Entry 7UZY (electron microscopy, 4.05 A resolution (low resolution: residue-level contacts below are approximate; hydrogen-bond / salt-bridge calls are withheld)); this record covers chains D and G of the 11 polymer chains in the assembly.

== Chain D ==
Protein: CRISPR system Cms endoribonuclease Csm3
From: Staphylococcus epidermidis RP62A
Reference sequence: Q5HK91 (Q5HK91_STAEQ); numbering as in UniProt (aligned over 1-214)
Chain sequence (214 residues; row label = number of the first residue in the row):
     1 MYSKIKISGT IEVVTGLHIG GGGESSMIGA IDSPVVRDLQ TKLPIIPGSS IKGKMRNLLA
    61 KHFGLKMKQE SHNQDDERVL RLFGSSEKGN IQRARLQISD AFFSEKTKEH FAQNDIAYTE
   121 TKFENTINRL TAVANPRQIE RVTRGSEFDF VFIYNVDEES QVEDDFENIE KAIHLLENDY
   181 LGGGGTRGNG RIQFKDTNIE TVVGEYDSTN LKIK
Unresolved in the structure: 1, 24-31, 208-214

== Chain G ==
Molecule: 37-nt RNA strand
From: Staphylococcus epidermidis RP62A
Notes: fragment: Staphylococcus epidermidis RP62A CRISPR RNA: Repeat plus Spacer sequence 2
Sequence (37 nucleotides; row label = number of the first residue in the row):
     1 ACGAGAACUA GUAAUAAUUG UCAUUUGCAU ACGUUAC
Unresolved in the structure: 31-37

== How chain D and chain G interact ==
Pairs across the interface - 28 pairs, chain D then chain G:
  His18(D) - C28(G)
  Ile19(D) - G27(G)
  Ile19(D) - C28(G)
  Gly20(D) - G27(G)
  Gly20(D) - C28(G)
  Gly21(D) - G27(G)
  Gly23(D) - G27(G)
  Pro47(D) - G27(G)
  Ser49(D) - U26(G)
  Ser49(D) - G27(G)
  Ser50(D) - G27(G)
  Lys52(D) - U25(G)
  Gly53(D) - U26(G)
  Lys54(D) - U26(G)
  Arg56(D) - U24(G)
  Arg56(D) - U25(G)
  Arg56(D) - U26(G)
  Asn57(D) - U26(G)
  Gly84(D) - U24(G)
  Ser85(D) - A23(G)
  Ser85(D) - U24(G)
  Ser86(D) - A23(G)
  Arg137(D) - U30(G)
  Gly182(D) - C28(G)
  Gly183(D) - C28(G)
  Gly184(D) - A29(G)
  Gly185(D) - A29(G)
  Thr186(D) - U30(G)
Other interface residues (no listed pair), chain D (25 interface residues in all): Glu87, Arg93, Arg187
Other interface residues (no listed pair), chain G (9 interface residues in all): G20

== Summary ==
25 residues of chain D face 9 of chain G across their interface.
Chain D is CRISPR system Cms endoribonuclease Csm3 and chain G is a 37-nt RNA strand, both from Staphylococcus
epidermidis RP62A; the structure, Staphylococcus epidermidis RP62A CRISPR effector complex with non-self
target RNA 2, was determined by electron microscopy (same publication as 7UZW, 7UZX, 7UZZ, 7V00, 7V01 and
7V02).
